PDB entry 8P12 | electron microscopy, 3.21 A resolution | chains B and H of the 6 polymer chains in the assembly

== Chain B ==
Molecule: Guanine nucleotide-binding protein G(I)/G(S)/G(T) subunit beta-1
From: Bos taurus
UniProtKB: P62871 (GBB1_BOVIN); residues 1-340 here = UniProt positions 1-340
Amino-acid sequence (340 residues; row label = number of the first residue in the row):
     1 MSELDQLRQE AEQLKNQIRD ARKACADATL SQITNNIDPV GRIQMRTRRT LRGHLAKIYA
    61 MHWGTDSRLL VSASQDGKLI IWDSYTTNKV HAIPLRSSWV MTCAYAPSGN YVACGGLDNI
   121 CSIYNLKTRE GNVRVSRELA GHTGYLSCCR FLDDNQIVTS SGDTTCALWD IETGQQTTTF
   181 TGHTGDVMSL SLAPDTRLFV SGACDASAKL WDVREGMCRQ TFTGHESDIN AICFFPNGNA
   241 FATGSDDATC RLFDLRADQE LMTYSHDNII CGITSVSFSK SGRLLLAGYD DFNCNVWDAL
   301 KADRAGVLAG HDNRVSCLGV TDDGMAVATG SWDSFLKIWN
Disordered / not traced: 1-24
UniProt features mapped onto this chain:
  - modified residue: S2 (N-acetylserine), H266 (Phosphohistidine)

== Chain H ==
Molecule: Immunoglobin G heavy chain FAB fragment
From: Mus musculus
Notes: antibody fragment or engineered binder
Amino-acid sequence (258 residues; each row starts with the number of its first residue):
     1 MAVLVLFLCL VAFPSCVLSQ VQLKESGPGL VAPSQSLSIT CTVSGFSLTN YGVHWVRQPP
    61 GKGLEWLGII WAGGGTSYDS ALMSRLSISK DNSKSQVFLK MNSLQSTDTA MYYCASENYS
   121 YDRGFAYWGQ GTLVTVSAAK TTPPSVYPLA PGSAAQTNSM VTLGCLVKGY FPEPVTVTWN
   181 SGSLSSGVHT FPAVLQSDLY TLSSSVTVPS STWPSETVTC NVAHPASSTK VDKKIVPRDC
   241 GCKPCICTVP EVSSVFIF
Disordered / not traced: 1-20, 239-258
Disulfide bonds: C41-C114, C165-C220

== Chain B / chain H interface ==
Pairs across the interface (13):
  N35(B) with S77(H); M83(H), hydrogen bond
  D38(B) with R123(H), salt bridge
  P39(B) with W71(H), hydrophobic
  N268(B) with S93(H)
  K301(B) with G75(H); T76(H); S77(H)
  D303(B) with W71(H); G73(H), hydrogen bond (side chain-backbone); G74(H), hydrogen bond (side chain-backbone); G75(H), hydrogen bond (side chain-backbone)
  R304(B) with G73(H), hydrogen bond (backbone-backbone)
Also at the interface, not in a pair above, chain B (12 interface residues in all): S31, Q32, G41, W297, A302
Also at the interface, not in a pair above, chain H (12 interface residues in all): A72, D91, Y119
From the paper, about this interface:
  - epitope / paratope residues, chain B: Q32(B), N35(B), P39(B), N268(B), K301(B), D303(B)

== Overview ==
Chain B and chain H each contribute 12 residues to their interface; the contacts include 5 hydrogen bonds and
1 salt bridge. Polar pairs include D38(B)-R123(H), N35(B)-M83(H) and D303(B)-G73(H). The paper reports
epitope/paratope residues Q32(B), N35(B) and P39(B) among others.
Here chain B is Guanine nucleotide-binding protein G(I)/G(S)/G(T) subunit beta-1 (Bos taurus) and chain H is
Immunoglobin G heavy chain FAB fragment (Mus musculus). Entry 8P12 (Cryo-EM structure of Rhodopsin-Gi bound to
antibody fragment Fab13) was determined by electron microscopy together with 8P13 and 8P15 from the same
study.
